2J5I - chains A and F of the 6 polymer chains in the assembly; structure by X-ray diffraction, 1.80 A resolution.

Chain A:
Molecule: P-hydroxycinnamoyl CoA hydratase/lyase
Organism: Pseudomonas fluorescens
Notes: EC 4.2.1.101
UniProt: O69762 (O69762_PSEFL); residues 1-276 here = UniProt positions 1-276
Sequence (276 residues; numbered 1 to 276; the number before each row is that of its first residue):
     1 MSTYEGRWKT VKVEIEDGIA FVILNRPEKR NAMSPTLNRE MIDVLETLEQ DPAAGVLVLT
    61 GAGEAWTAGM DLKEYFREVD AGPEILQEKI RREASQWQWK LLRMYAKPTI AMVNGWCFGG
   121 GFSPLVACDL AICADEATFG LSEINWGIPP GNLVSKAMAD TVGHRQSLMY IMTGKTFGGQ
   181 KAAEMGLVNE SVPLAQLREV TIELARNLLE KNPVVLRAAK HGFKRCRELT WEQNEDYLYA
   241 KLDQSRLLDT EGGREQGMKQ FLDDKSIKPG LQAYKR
Disordered / not traced: 1-2, 251-276
Construct notes: conflict M169 (Tyr in O69762)
Reported in the primary citation:
  - contacts within the chain: R103-E228, D129-K220 (salt bridge), D160-R227
  - higher-order assembly contacts with a neighbouring P-HYDROXYCINNAMOYL COA HYDRATASE/LYASE; pairs are residue here / residue on that copy: S95-E235 (hydrogen bond), K100-E235 (salt bridge), N152-Y239 (hydrogen bond), D160-W231 (hydrogen bond)
  - catalytic residues: M70, G120 (from molecular simulation)
  - catalytic residues: E143 (proposed by the authors, not directly observed)

Chain F:
Molecule: P-hydroxycinnamoyl CoA hydratase/lyase
Organism: Pseudomonas fluorescens
Notes: EC 4.2.1.101
UniProt: O69762 (O69762_PSEFL); numbering as in UniProt (aligned over 1-276)
Sequence (276 residues; row label = number of the first residue in the row):
     1 MSTYEGRWKT VKVEIEDGIA FVILNRPEKR NAMSPTLNRE MIDVLETLEQ DPAAGVLVLT
    61 GAGEAWTAGM DLKEYFREVD AGPEILQEKI RREASQWQWK LLRMYAKPTI AMVNGWCFGG
   121 GFSPLVACDL AICADEATFG LSEINWGIPP GNLVSKAMAD TVGHRQSLYY IMTGKTFGGQ
   181 KAAEMGLVNE SVPLAQLREV TIELARNLLE KNPVVLRAAK HGFKRCRELT WEQNEDYLYA
   241 KLDQSRLLDT EGGREQGMKQ FLDDKSIKPG LQAYKR
Disordered / not traced: 1-3, 250-276
Reported in the primary citation:
  - specificity-determining residues: Y239 (from molecular simulation)

Interface between chain A and chain F:
Contacting residue pairs (28; chain A residue first):
  R225(A) - Q233(F)
  R225(A) - D236(F)  salt bridge
  E228(A) - Q233(F)  hydrogen bond
  L229(A) - Q233(F)
  Q233(A) - R225(F)
  Q233(A) - E228(F)  hydrogen bond
  Q233(A) - L229(F)
  D236(A) - R225(F)  salt bridge
  D236(A) - Y237(F)  hydrogen bond
  D236(A) - K241(F)  salt bridge
  Y237(A) - D236(F)  hydrogen bond
  Y239(A) - Q244(F)
  A240(A) - A240(F)  hydrophobic
  A240(A) - K241(F)
  A240(A) - Q244(F)
  K241(A) - D236(F)  salt bridge
  K241(A) - A240(F)
  D243(A) - Q244(F)  hydrogen bond
  D243(A) - L247(F)
  D243(A) - L248(F)
  Q244(A) - Y239(F)
  Q244(A) - A240(F)
  Q244(A) - D243(F)  hydrogen bond
  R246(A) - L247(F)
  L247(A) - D243(F)
  L247(A) - R246(F)
  L247(A) - L247(F)  hydrophobic
  L248(A) - D243(F)
Interface residues without a listed pair, chain A (15 interface residues in all): E232
Interface residues without a listed pair, chain F (15 interface residues in all): E232

Summary:
The chain A/chain F interface involves 15 residues from each chain, with 6 hydrogen bonds and 4 salt bridges.
Polar contacts include R225(A)-D236(F), D236(A)-R225(F) and D236(A)-K241(F). The paper reports catalytic
residues M70(A), G120(A) and E143(A); the specificity determinant Y239(F).
Here chain A is P-hydroxycinnamoyl CoA hydratase/lyase and chain F is P-hydroxycinnamoyl CoA hydratase/lyase,
both from Pseudomonas fluorescens. Entry 2J5I (Crystal Structure of Hydroxycinnamoyl-CoA Hydratase-Lyase) was
determined by X-ray diffraction.
